8DWC - chains C and B of the 6 polymer chains in the assembly; structure by electron microscopy, 2.87 A resolution.

== Chain C ==
Protein: Guanine nucleotide-binding protein G(I)/G(S)/G(T) subunit beta-1
Source organism: Homo sapiens
UniProt: P62873 (GBB1_HUMAN); numbering as in UniProt (aligned over 2-340)
Chain sequence (345 residues; row label = number of the first residue in the row; numbers below 1 keep their minus sign (Gly-4 is residue -4)):
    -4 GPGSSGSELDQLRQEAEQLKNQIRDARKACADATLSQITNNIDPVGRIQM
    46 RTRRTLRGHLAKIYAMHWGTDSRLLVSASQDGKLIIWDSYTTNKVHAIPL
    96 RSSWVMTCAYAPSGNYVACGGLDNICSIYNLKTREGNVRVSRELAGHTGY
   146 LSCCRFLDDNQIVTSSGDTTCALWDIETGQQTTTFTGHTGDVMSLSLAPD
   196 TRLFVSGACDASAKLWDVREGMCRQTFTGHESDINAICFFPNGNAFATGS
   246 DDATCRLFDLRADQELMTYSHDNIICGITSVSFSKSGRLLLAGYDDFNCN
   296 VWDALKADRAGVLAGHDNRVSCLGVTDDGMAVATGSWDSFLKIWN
Not modelled in the structure: -4 to 2
Differences from the reference sequence: expression tag (-4 to 1)
UniProt features mapped onto this chain:
  - modified residue: Ser2 (N-acetylserine), His266 (Phosphohistidine)
  - natural variant: Leu30 (L30F: In MRD42; uncertain significance), Arg52 (R52G: In MRD42), Gly64 (G64V: In MRD42), Asp76 (D76E: In MRD42; D76G: In MRD42), Gly77 (G77S: In MRD42), Lys78 (K78R: In MRD42), Ile80 (I80N: In MRD42; I80T: In MRD42), His91 (H91R: In MRD42; uncertain significance), Ala92 (A92T: In MRD42), Pro94 (P94S: In MRD42), Leu95 (L95P: In MRD42), Arg96 (R96L: In MRD42), 5 further natural variant entries in UniProt

== Chain B ==
Protein: Gs-mini-Gq chimera
Source organism: Homo sapiens
Chain sequence (246 residues; each row starts with the number of its first residue):
     1 MGSTVSAEDKAAAERSKMIDKNLREDGEKARRTLRLLLLGADNSGKSTIV
    51 KQMRILHGGSGGSGGTSGIFETKFQVDKVNFHMFDVGGQRDERRKWIQCF
   101 NDVTAIIFVVDSSDYNRLQEALNDFKSIWNNRWLRTISVILFLNKQDLLA
   151 EKVLAGKSKIEDYFPEFARYTTPEDATPEPGEDPRVTRAKYFIRKEFVDI
   201 STASGDGRHICYPHFTCAVDTENARRIFNDCKDIILQMNLREYNLV
Not modelled in the structure: 1-4, 52-67, 88-92

== Interface between chain C and chain B ==
Pairs across the interface (35):
  Gly53(C) with Leu23(B)
  Lys57(C) with Gln98(B), hydrogen bond (side chain-backbone); Cys99(B), hydrogen bond (side chain-backbone); Asn101(B)
  Tyr59(C) with Gln98(B), hydrogen bond (side chain-backbone); Cys99(B)
  Lys78(C) with Leu23(B); Asp26(B), salt bridge
  Ile80(C) with Leu23(B), hydrophobic
  Asn88(C) with Ala13(B); Ser16(B)
  Lys89(C) with Ser16(B), hydrogen bond (backbone-side chain); Ile19(B); Asp20(B), salt bridge
  Val90(C) with Arg15(B), hydrogen bond (backbone-side chain)
  His91(C) with Arg15(B)
  Ala92(C) with Ile19(B), hydrophobic
  Ser98(C) with Arg35(B)
  Trp99(C) with Arg35(B); Phe84(B), hydrophobic; Phe100(B), hydrophobic
  Met101(C) with Cys99(B), hydrophobic
  Leu117(C) with Trp96(B), hydrophobic; Phe100(B), hydrophobic
  Asn119(C) with Gly68(B)
  Tyr145(C) with Lys95(B); Trp96(B)
  Met188(C) with Lys95(B)
  Cys204(C) with Lys95(B)
  Asp228(C) with Lys95(B), salt bridge
  Asn230(C) with Lys95(B)
  Asp246(C) with Lys95(B), salt bridge
  Arg314(C) with Trp133(B)
  Trp332(C) with Gln98(B); Asn101(B)
Also at the interface, not in a pair above, chain C (29 interface residues in all): Leu55, Gln75, Asp76, Asp118, Asp186, Asp290
Also at the interface, not in a pair above, chain B (19 interface residues in all): Ala12, Ile69

== In short ==
29 residues of chain C and 19 residues of chain B are in contact, with 5 hydrogen bonds and 4 salt bridges.
Among the polar pairs are Lys78(C)-Asp26(B), Lys89(C)-Asp20(B) and Asp228(C)-Lys95(B).
Chain C is Guanine nucleotide-binding protein G(I)/G(S)/G(T) subunit beta-1 and chain B is Gs-mini-Gq chimera,
both from Homo sapiens; the structure, CryoEM structure of Gq-coupled MRGPRX1 with peptide agonist BAM8-22,
was determined by electron microscopy together with 8DWG and 8DWH from the same study.
